2L5D - chains A and B; structure by solution NMR.

== Chain A ==
Molecule: Piwi-like protein 1
Organism: Homo sapiens
Notes: fragment: PAZ domain
Reference sequence: Q96J94 (PIWL1_HUMAN); residue numbers follow UniProt; this construct covers 266-399
Chain sequence (134 residues; numbered 266 to 399; the number before each row is that of its first residue):
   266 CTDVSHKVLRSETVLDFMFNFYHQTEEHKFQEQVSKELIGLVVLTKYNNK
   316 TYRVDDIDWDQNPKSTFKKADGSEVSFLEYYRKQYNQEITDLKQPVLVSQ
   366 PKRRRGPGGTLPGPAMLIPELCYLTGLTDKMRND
Curated features (UniProtKB/Swiss-Prot):
  - region: Thr-316 to Arg-318 (Required for binding 2'-O-methylated 3'-end of piRNAs)
  - site: Met-381 (Required for binding 2'-O-methylated 3'-end of piRNAs)
  - modified residue: Arg-370 (Omega-N-methylarginine)
From the paper describing this entry:
  - binding site for the 5-nt RNA strand (chain B): Tyr-312, Lys-315, Tyr-317, Phe-342, Tyr-346, Tyr-350, Ala-380, Met-381
  - conformationally variable residues (domain motion): Phe-332, Asp-336, Tyr-346, Leu-382

== Chain B ==
Molecule: 5-nt RNA strand
Sequence (5 nucleotides; row label = number of the first residue in the row):
   501 UGACA

== Interface between chain A and chain B ==
Contacting residue pairs (11; chain A residue first):
  Tyr-312(A) / A505(B)  phosphate contact
  Asn-313(A) / C504(B)  sugar contact
  Lys-315(A) / C504(B)  phosphate contact
  Tyr-317(A) / C504(B)  phosphate contact
  Phe-342(A) / A505(B)  phosphate contact
  Tyr-345(A) / A505(B)  phosphate contact
  Tyr-346(A) / A505(B)  phosphate contact
  Tyr-350(A) / C504(B)  sugar contact
  Tyr-350(A) / A505(B)  phosphate contact
  Ala-380(A) / A505(B)  sugar contact
  Met-381(A) / A505(B)  phosphate contact
Other interface residues (no listed pair), chain A (12 interface residues in all): Thr-375, Pro-379
Other interface residues (no listed pair), chain B (4 interface residues in all): G502, A503

== Summary ==
The interface between chain A and chain B involves 12 residues on one side and 4 on the other. The paper
reports a binding site for the 5-nt RNA strand (chain B) at Tyr-312(A), Lys-315(A) and Tyr-317(A) among
others; conformational variability at Phe-332(A), Asp-336(A) and Tyr-346(A) among others.
Here chain A is Piwi-like protein 1 (Homo sapiens) and chain B is a 5-nt RNA strand. Entry 2L5D (Solution
Structures of human PIWI-like 1 PAZ domain with ssRNA (5'-pUGACA)) was determined by solution NMR.
